5EIG - chains A and C of the 4 polymer chains in the assembly; structure by X-ray diffraction, 2.70 A resolution.

== Chain A (and C) ==
Protein: Cystathionine gamma-lyase
Source organism: Homo sapiens
Notes: EC 4.4.1.1; chain C of this document is another copy of the same molecule, construct and numbering; everything in this record applies to it too
UniProtKB: P32929 (CGL_HUMAN); numbering as in UniProt (aligned over 1-405)
Sequence (405 residues; row label = number of the first residue in the row):
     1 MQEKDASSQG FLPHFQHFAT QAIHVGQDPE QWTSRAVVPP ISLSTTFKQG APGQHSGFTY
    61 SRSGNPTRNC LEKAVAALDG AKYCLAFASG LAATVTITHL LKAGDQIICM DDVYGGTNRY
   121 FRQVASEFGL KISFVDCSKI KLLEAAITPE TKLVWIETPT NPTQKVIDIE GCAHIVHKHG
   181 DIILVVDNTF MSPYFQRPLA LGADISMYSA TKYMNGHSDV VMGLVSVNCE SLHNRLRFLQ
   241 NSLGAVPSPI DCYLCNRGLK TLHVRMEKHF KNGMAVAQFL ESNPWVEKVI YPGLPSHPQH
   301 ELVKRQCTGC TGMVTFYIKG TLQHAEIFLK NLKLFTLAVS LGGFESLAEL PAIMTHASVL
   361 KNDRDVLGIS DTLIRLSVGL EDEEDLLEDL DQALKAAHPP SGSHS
Unresolved in the structure: 1-9, 51-56, 400-405 (chain C: 1-9, 54-55, 400-405)
Sequence notes: engineered mutation Thr59 (Glu in P32929), Val339 (Glu in P32929)
Modified positions: Lys212 ((2S)-2-azanyl-6-[[(Z)-C-[2-methyl-3-oxidanyl-5-(phosphonooxymethyl)pyridin-4-yl]-N-[(2R)-1-oxidanyl-1-oxidanylidene-3-sulfanyl-propan-2-yl]carbonimidoyl]amino]hexanoic acid; 5OW)
UniProt features mapped onto this chain:
  - binding site (substrate): Arg62, Tyr114, Arg119
  - natural variant: Thr67 (T67I: In CSTNU), Gln240 (Q240E: In CSTNU)

== Interface between chain A and chain C ==
Residue-residue contacts - 34 pairs, chain A then chain C:
  Glu30(A) with Lys48(C), salt bridge
  Gln31(A) with Thr33(C), hydrogen bond (backbone-side chain)
  Thr33(A) with Gln31(C), hydrogen bond (side chain-backbone); Thr33(C)
  Ser34(A) with Phe47(C); Phe58(C); Pro66(C)
  Arg35(A) with Phe47(C); Lys48(C), hydrogen bond (backbone-backbone); Ala51(C)
  Ala36(A) with Ser44(C); Phe47(C), hydrophobic
  Val37(A) with Ser44(C), hydrogen bond (backbone-side chain); Thr46(C), hydrogen bond (backbone-backbone)
  Val38(A) with Ser44(C), hydrogen bond (backbone-side chain)
  Pro40(A) with Pro40(C), hydrophobic; Ile41(C); Ser42(C)
  Ile41(A) with Pro40(C); Ile41(C), hydrogen bond (backbone-backbone); Leu43(C), hydrophobic
  Leu43(A) with Tyr253(C)
  Ser44(A) with Ala36(C); Val37(C), hydrogen bond (side chain-backbone); Val38(C), hydrogen bond (side chain-backbone)
  Thr46(A) with Ala36(C); Val37(C), hydrogen bond (backbone-backbone)
  Phe47(A) with Ser34(C); Arg35(C); Ala36(C), hydrophobic
  Lys48(A) with Arg35(C), hydrogen bond (backbone-backbone)
  Phe58(A) with Ser34(C)
  Pro66(A) with Ser34(C)
  Tyr253(A) with Leu43(C)
Also at the interface, not in a pair above, chain A (21 interface residues in all): Pro29, Trp32, Ser42
Also at the interface, not in a pair above, chain C (24 interface residues in all): Pro29, Trp32, Pro52, Gly53, Ser56

== In short ==
21 residues of chain A face 24 of chain C across their interface; the contacts include 11 hydrogen bonds and 1
salt bridge. Polar pairs include Glu30(A)-Lys48(C), Gln31(A)-Thr33(C) and Val37(A)-Ser44(C). Curated
annotation (UniProt) lists 3 substrate-binding residues on chain A.
Chain A and chain C are both Cystathionine gamma-lyase (Homo sapiens); the structure, Engineered human
cystathionine gamma lyase (E59T, E339V) to deplet cysteine, was determined by X-ray diffraction.
